2BJW - chain A; structure by X-ray diffraction, 1.75 A resolution.

Chain A:
Name: Psp operon transcriptional activator
Source organism: Escherichia coli
Notes: fragment: aaa domain, residues 1-265
UniProtKB: P37344 (PSPF_ECOLI); residues 1-265 here = UniProt positions 1-265
Amino-acid sequence (265 residues; numbered 1 to 265; the number before each row is that of its first residue):
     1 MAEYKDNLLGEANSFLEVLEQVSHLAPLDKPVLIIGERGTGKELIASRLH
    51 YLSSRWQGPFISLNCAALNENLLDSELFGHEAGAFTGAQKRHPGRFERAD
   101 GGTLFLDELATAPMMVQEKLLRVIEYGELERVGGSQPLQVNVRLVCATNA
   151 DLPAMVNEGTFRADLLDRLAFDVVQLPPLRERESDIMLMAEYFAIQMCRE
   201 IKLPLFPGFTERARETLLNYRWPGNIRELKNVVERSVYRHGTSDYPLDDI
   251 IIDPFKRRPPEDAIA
Disordered / not traced: 1-8, 82-89, 260-265
Swiss-Prot annotation at these positions:
  - binding site (ATP): Gly36 to Glu43, Ala99 to Glu108
Reported in the primary citation:
  - conformationally variable residues (order/disorder transition): Ala82 to Gln89
  - contacts within the chain: Ser75-His80, Glu76-His92, Glu76-Arg95, Ser62-Arg95
  - catalytic residues: Lys42, Asp107, Glu108 (proposed by the authors, not directly observed)
  - mutagenesis - F85A, H92F, R95A, V132A: abolished catalytic activity
  - mutagenesis - V132A: unchanged binding to nucleotide
  - mutagenesis - V132A: unchanged binding to sigma54
  - mutagenesis - F85L: decreased catalytic activity
  - mutagenesis - F85W: increased catalytic activity
  - mutagenesis - F85W: abolished binding to sigma54

Summary:
From UniProt: 18 ATP-binding residues. From the paper: catalytic residues Lys42, Asp107 and Glu108; F85A, H92F
and R95A, among others, abolish catalytic activity; 6 substitutions were tested in all.
Chain A is Psp operon transcriptional activator (Escherichia coli); the structure, PspF AAA domain, was
determined by X-ray diffraction together with 2BJV from the same study.
